Entry 8DBR (electron microscopy, 3.20 A resolution); this record covers chains I and P of the 22 polymer chains in the assembly.

== Chain I (and P) ==
Molecule: ATP synthase subunit c
Organism: Escherichia coli
Notes: chain P of this document is another copy of the same molecule, construct and numbering; everything in this record applies to it too
Reference sequence: F4TL55 (F4TL55_ECOLX); numbering as in UniProt (aligned over 1-79)
Amino-acid sequence (79 residues; each row starts with the number of its first residue):
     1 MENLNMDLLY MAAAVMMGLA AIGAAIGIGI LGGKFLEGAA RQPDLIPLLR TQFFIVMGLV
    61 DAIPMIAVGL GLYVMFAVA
Disordered / not traced: 1-2

== How chain I and chain P interact ==
Residue-residue contacts (56):
  Leu-4(I) / Leu-8(P)  hydrophobic
  Asp-7(I) / Asn-5(P)
  Tyr-10(I) / Leu-9(P)  hydrophobic
  Tyr-10(I) / Ala-12(P)
  Tyr-10(I) / Val-78(P)  hydrophobic
  Met-11(I) / Met-11(P)  hydrophobic
  Met-11(I) / Ala-12(P)
  Ala-14(I) / Ala-12(P)
  Ala-14(I) / Val-15(P)
  Ala-14(I) / Met-16(P)  hydrophobic
  Met-17(I) / Leu-70(P)  hydrophobic
  Gly-18(I) / Leu-19(P)
  Leu-19(I) / Leu-19(P)
  Ile-22(I) / Leu-19(P)
  Ile-22(I) / Gly-23(P)
  Ala-24(I) / Ile-63(P)  hydrophobic
  Ala-25(I) / Gly-23(P)
  Ala-25(I) / Gly-27(P)
  Ala-25(I) / Val-60(P)
  Ala-25(I) / Pro-64(P)  hydrophobic
  Ile-28(I) / Val-60(P)  hydrophobic
  Gly-29(I) / Gly-27(P)
  Gly-29(I) / Ile-30(P)
  Gly-29(I) / Leu-31(P)
  Ile-30(I) / Ile-30(P)  hydrophobic
  Gly-32(I) / Leu-31(P)
  Gly-32(I) / Val-56(P)
  Gly-33(I) / Leu-31(P)
  Gly-33(I) / Lys-34(P)
  Phe-35(I) / Val-56(P)  hydrophobic
  Leu-36(I) / Leu-31(P)  hydrophobic
  Leu-36(I) / Phe-35(P)
  Leu-36(I) / Gln-52(P)
  Leu-36(I) / Phe-53(P)
  Glu-37(I) / Lys-34(P)
  Glu-37(I) / Gly-38(P)
  Glu-37(I) / Arg-41(P)  salt bridge
  Ala-39(I) / Leu-49(P)
  Ala-40(I) / Gly-38(P)
  Ala-40(I) / Gln-42(P)  hydrogen bond (backbone-side chain)
  Pro-43(I) / Leu-45(P)  hydrophobic
  Ile-46(I) / Leu-48(P)  hydrophobic
  Ile-46(I) / Gln-52(P)
  Arg-50(I) / Gln-52(P)
  Phe-53(I) / Val-56(P)  hydrophobic
  Phe-53(I) / Leu-59(P)  hydrophobic
  Phe-54(I) / Ile-55(P)  hydrophobic
  Met-57(I) / Leu-59(P)  hydrophobic
  Pro-64(I) / Ile-63(P)  hydrophobic
  Val-68(I) / Ile-66(P)  hydrophobic
  Leu-72(I) / Leu-70(P)  hydrophobic
  Met-75(I) / Met-16(P)  hydrophobic
  Met-75(I) / Leu-70(P)  hydrophobic
  Met-75(I) / Val-74(P)  hydrophobic
  Phe-76(I) / Leu-70(P)  hydrophobic
  Phe-76(I) / Tyr-73(P)
Interface residues without a listed pair, chain I (38 interface residues in all): Leu-8, Val-15, Ala-20, Ala-21, Ile-26, Met-65
Interface residues without a listed pair, chain P (39 interface residues in all): Leu-4, Ala-20, Ile-22, Ala-24, Ile-26, Glu-37

== Summary ==
38 residues of chain I and 39 residues of chain P are in contact, with 1 hydrogen bond and 1 salt bridge.
Polar pairs include Glu-37(I)/Arg-41(P) and Ala-40(I)/Gln-42(P).
Both chains are ATP synthase subunit c (Escherichia coli). Entry 8DBR (E. coli ATP synthase imaged in 10mM
MgATP State2 "half-up) was determined by electron microscopy together with 8DBP, 8DBQ, 8DBS, 8DBT, 8DBU, 8DBV
and 8DBW from the same study.
